2O7F - chains B and D of the 4 polymer chains in the assembly; structure by X-ray diffraction, 2.00 A resolution.

== Chain B (and D) ==
Protein: Putative histidine ammonia-lyase
From: Rhodobacter sphaeroides
Notes: EC 4.3.1.-; chain D of this document is another copy of the same molecule, construct and numbering; everything in this record applies to it too
UniProt: Q3IWB0 (Q3IWB0_RHOS4); aligned to UniProt positions 1-523 over residues 1-523
Amino-acid sequence (521 residues; numbered 1 to 523; 2 numbers in that range are skipped by the numbering (no residue carries them; nothing is unmodelled there); the number before each row is that of its first residue):
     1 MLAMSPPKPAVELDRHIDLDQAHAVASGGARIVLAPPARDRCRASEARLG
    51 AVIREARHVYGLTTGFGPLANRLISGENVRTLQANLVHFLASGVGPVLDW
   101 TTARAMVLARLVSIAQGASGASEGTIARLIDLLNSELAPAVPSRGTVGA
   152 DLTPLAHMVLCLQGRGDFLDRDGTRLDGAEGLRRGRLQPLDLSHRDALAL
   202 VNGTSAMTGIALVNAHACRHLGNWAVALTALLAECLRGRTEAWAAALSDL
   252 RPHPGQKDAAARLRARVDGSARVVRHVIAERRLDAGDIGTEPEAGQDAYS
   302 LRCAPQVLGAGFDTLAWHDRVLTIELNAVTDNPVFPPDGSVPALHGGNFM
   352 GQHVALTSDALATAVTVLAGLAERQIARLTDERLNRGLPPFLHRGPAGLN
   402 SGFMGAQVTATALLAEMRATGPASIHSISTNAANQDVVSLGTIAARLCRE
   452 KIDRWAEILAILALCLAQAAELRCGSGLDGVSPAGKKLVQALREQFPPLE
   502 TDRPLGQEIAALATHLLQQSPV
Disordered / not traced: 1-6 (chain D: 1-7)
Sequence notes: engineered mutation F89 (His in Q3IWB0)
Modified positions: A149 ({2-[(1S)-1-aminoethyl]-4-methylidene-5-oxo-4,5-dihydro-1H-imidazol-1-yl}acetic acid; MDO)
UniProt features mapped onto this chain:
  - active site: Y60 (Proton donor/acceptor)
  - binding site (substrate): R303, N432 to Q436
  - cross-link: A149 (5-imidazolinone (Ala-Gly))
Covalently attached groups: covalent link A149-D152
Residues lining bound ligands:
  - 4'-hydroxycinnamic acid (HC4), molecule 1: Y60, G67, F89, L90, A149, L153, F350, N432, N435, Q436
  - 4'-hydroxycinnamic acid (HC4), molecule 2: Q297, Y300, R303
  - 4'-hydroxycinnamic acid (HC4), molecule 3: M405, G406, V409
Reported in the primary citation:
  - catalytic residues: Y60 (citing earlier work)
  - catalytic residues: N203 (proposed by the authors, not directly observed)

== Interface between chain B and chain D ==
Pairs across the interface (4; chain B residue first):
  R384(B) - R384(D)
  R384(B) - L385(D)
  L385(B) - R384(D)
  H427(B) - H427(D)
Also at the interface, not in a pair above, chain B (4 interface residues in all): R419
Also at the interface, not in a pair above, chain D (4 interface residues in all): R419

== Overview ==
The chain B/chain D interface involves 4 residues from each chain. Bound to chain B: 3 copies of
4'-hydroxycinnamic acid. From UniProt: active-site residue Y60(B) and 6 substrate-binding residues on chain B.
From the paper: catalytic residues Y60(B) and N203(B).
Chain B and chain D are both Putative histidine ammonia-lyase (Rhodobacter sphaeroides); the structure,
Tyrosine ammonia-lyase from Rhodobacter sphaeroides (His89Phe variant), complexed with coumaric acid, was
determined by X-ray diffraction, deposited together with 2O6Y, 2O78, 2O7B and 2O7D.
